4XLS - chains D and F of the 9 polymer chains in the assembly; structure by X-ray diffraction, 4.01 A resolution (low resolution: residue-level contacts below are approximate; hydrogen-bond / salt-bridge calls are withheld).

Chain D:
Protein: DNA-directed RNA polymerase subunit beta'
Organism: Thermus aquaticus
Notes: EC 2.7.7.6
Reference sequence: Q9KWU6 (RPOC_THEAQ); residues 1-1524 here = UniProt positions 1-1524
Sequence (1524 residues; row label = number of the first residue in the row):
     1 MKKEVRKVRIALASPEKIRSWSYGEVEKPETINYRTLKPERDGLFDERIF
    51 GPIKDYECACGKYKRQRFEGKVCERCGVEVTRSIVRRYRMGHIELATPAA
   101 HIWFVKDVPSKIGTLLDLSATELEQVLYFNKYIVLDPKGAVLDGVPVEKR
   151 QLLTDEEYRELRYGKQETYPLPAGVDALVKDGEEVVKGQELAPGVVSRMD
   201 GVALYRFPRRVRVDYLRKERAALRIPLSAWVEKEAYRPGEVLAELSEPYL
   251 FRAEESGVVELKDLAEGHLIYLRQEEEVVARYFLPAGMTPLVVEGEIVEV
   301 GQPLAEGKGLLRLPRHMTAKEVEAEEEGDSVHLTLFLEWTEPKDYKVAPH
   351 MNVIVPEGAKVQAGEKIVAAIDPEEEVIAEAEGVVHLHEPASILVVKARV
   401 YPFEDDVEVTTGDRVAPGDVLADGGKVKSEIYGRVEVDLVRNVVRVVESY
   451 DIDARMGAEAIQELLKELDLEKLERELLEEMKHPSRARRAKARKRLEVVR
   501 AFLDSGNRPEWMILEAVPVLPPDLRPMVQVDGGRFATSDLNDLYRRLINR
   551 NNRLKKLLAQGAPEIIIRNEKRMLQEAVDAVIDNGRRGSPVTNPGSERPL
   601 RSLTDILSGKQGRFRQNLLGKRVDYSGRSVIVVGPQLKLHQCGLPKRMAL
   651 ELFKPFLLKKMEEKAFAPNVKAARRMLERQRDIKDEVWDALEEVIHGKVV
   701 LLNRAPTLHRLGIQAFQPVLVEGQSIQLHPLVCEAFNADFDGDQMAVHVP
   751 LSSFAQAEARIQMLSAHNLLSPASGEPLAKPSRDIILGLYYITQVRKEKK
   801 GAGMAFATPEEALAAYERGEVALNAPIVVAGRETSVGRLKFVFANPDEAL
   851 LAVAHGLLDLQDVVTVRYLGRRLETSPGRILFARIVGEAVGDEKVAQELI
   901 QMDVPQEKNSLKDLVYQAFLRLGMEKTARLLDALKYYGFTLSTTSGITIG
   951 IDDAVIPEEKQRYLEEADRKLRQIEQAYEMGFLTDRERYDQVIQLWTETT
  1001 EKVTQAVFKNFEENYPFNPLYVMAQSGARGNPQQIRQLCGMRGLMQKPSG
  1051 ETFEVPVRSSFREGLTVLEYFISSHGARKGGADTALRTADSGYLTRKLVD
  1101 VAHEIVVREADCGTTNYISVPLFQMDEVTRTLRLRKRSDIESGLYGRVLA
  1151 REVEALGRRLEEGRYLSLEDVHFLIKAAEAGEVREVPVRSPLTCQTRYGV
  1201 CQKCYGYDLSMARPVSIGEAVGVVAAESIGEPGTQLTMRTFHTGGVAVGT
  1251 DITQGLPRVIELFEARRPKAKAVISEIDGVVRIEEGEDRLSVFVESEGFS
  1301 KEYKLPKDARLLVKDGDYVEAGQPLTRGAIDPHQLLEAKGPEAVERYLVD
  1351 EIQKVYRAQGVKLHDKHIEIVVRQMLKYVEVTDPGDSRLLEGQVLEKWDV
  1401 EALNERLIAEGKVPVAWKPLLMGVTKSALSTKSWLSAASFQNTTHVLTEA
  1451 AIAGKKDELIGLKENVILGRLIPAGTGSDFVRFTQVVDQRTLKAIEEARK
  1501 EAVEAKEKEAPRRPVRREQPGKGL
Disordered / not traced: 1, 1239-1252, 1506-1524
Ion coordination: Zn2+ site 1: Cys58, Cys60, Cys73, Cys76; Mg2+: Asp739, Asp741, Asp743; Zn2+ site 2: Cys1112, Cys1194, Cys1201, Cys1204
Curated features (UniProtKB/Swiss-Prot):
  - binding site (Zn(2+)): Cys58, Cys60, Cys73, Cys76, Cys1112, Cys1194, Cys1201, Cys1204
  - binding site (Mg(2+)): Asp739, Asp741, Asp743

Chain F:
Protein: RNA polymerase sigma factor SigA
Organism: Thermus aquaticus
Notes: fragment: 92-438
Reference sequence: Q9EZJ8 (SIGA_THEAQ); numbering as in UniProt (aligned over 92-438)
Sequence (347 residues; numbered 92 to 438; the number before each row is that of its first residue):
    92 TSDPVRQYLHEIGQVPLLTLEEEIDLARKVEEGMEAIKKLSEATGLDQEL
   142 IREVVRAKILGTARIQKIPGLKEKPDPKTVEEVDGKLKSLPKELKRYLHI
   192 AREGEAARQHLIEANLRLVVSIAKKYTGRGLSFLDLIQEGNQGLIRAVEK
   242 FEYKRRFKFSTYATWWIRQAINRAIADQARTIRIPVHMVETINKLSRTAR
   292 QLQQELGREPSYEEIAEAMGPGWDAKRVEETLKIAQEPVSLETPIGDEKD
   342 SFYGDFIPDENLPSPVEAAAQSLLSEELEKALSKLSEREAMVLKLRKGLI
   392 DGREHTLEEVGAYFGVTRERIRQIENKALRKLKYHESRTRKLRDFLE
Disordered / not traced: 92-93
Curated features (UniProtKB/Swiss-Prot):
  - DNA-binding region: Leu398 to Asn417 (H-T-H motif)
  - region: Ser93 to Ile128 (Sigma-70 factor domain-1)
  - motif: Asp226 to Gln229 (Interaction with polymerase core subunit RpoC)

How chain D and chain F interact:
Pairs across the interface (115):
  Glu30(D) with Arg274(F)
  Thr31(D) with Thr272(F); Ile273(F)
  Ile32(D) with Ile273(F); Arg274(F)
  Tyr34(D) with Arg274(F); Pro276(F); Met279(F); Ile325(F)
  Arg65(D) with Asp392(F); Gly393(F)
  Arg67(D) with Asp392(F); Arg394(F)
  Phe68(D) with Arg394(F)
  Ala96(D) with Ile159(F)
  Phe129(D) with Gln98(F)
  Asn130(D) with Gln98(F)
  Phe207(D) with Glu112(F); Glu113(F); Asp116(F)
  Pro349(D) with Glu112(F); Ile115(F)
  His350(D) with Arg247(F)
  Asn352(D) with Arg119(F)
  Ile371(D) with Arg247(F)
  Asp406(D) with Lys183(F); Lys186(F)
  Val407(D) with His190(F)
  Thr410(D) with Arg193(F)
  Thr411(D) with Ile150(F); His190(F); Arg193(F)
  Val437(D) with His190(F)
  Leu439(D) with His190(F)
  Pro526(D) with Leu332(F)
  Met527(D) with Ile273(F)
  Val528(D) with Ile348(F)
  Val530(D) with Tyr344(F); Ile348(F)
  Arg534(D) with Gln327(F)
  Phe535(D) with Pro329(F); Val330(F)
  Ala536(D) with Val330(F); Leu332(F); Tyr344(F)
  Thr537(D) with Pro329(F); Val330(F); Ser331(F); Leu332(F)
  Ser538(D) with Leu332(F); Glu333(F)
  Asp539(D) with Ser331(F); Glu333(F)
  Asp542(D) with Thr272(F)
  Arg545(D) with Gln269(F); Ala270(F); Arg271(F); Thr272(F)
  Arg546(D) with Asp226(F); Gln269(F)
  Asn549(D) with Gln269(F)
  Arg550(D) with Asp226(F)
  Arg553(D) with Asp226(F); Glu230(F); Gln233(F)
  Leu557(D) with Gln233(F)
  Gln560(D) with Arg147(F); Arg199(F); Gln233(F); Ile236(F)
  Gly561(D) with Leu151(F); Arg199(F); Gln200(F)
  Ala562(D) with Leu151(F); Ile236(F)
  Pro563(D) with Gln200(F); Glu204(F)
  Ile565(D) with Tyr99(F); Glu204(F); Leu207(F)
  Ile566(D) with Tyr99(F); Gln229(F); Asn232(F)
  Arg568(D) with Glu102(F)
  Asn569(D) with Tyr99(F); Leu225(F); Gln229(F)
  Glu570(D) with Gln229(F)
  Arg572(D) with Pro95(F); Gln98(F); Glu102(F)
  Met573(D) with Leu225(F); Asp226(F); Gln229(F)
  Pro594(D) with Gly221(F)
  Arg598(D) with Ser331(F)
  Arg601(D) with Glu333(F); Phe343(F)
  Gln611(D) with Lys340(F); Asp341(F); Phe343(F)
  Pro668(D) with Lys432(F)
  Asn669(D) with Leu364(F); Glu368(F)
  Val670(D) with Leu364(F)
  Lys671(D) with Ala361(F); Leu364(F); Asp435(F); Phe436(F)
  Ala672(D) with Asp435(F)
  Arg675(D) with Asp435(F); Phe436(F); Leu437(F); Glu438(F)
  Arg679(D) with Glu438(F)
Also at the interface, not in a pair above, chain D (75 interface residues in all): Glu40, Ser83, Ile84, Arg209, Glu404, Val409, Asp413, Asn442, Lys556, Leu558, Ala559, Glu564, Glu576, Asn593, Arg674
Also at the interface, not in a pair above, chain F (76 interface residues in all): Ile103, Lys149, Arg155, Ile156, Pro160, Pro182, Arg187, Ile203, Ser223, Lys245, Glu328, Thr334, Asn352, Leu353, Val357

Summary:
The interface between chain D and chain F involves 75 residues on one side and 76 on the other. Cys58(D),
Cys60(D), Cys73(D) and Cys76(D) form the Zn2+ site 1. From UniProt: 8 Zn2+-binding residues and 3 Mg2+-binding
residues on chain D.
Chain D is DNA-directed RNA polymerase subunit beta' and chain F is RNA polymerase sigma factor SigA, both
from Thermus aquaticus; the structure, Crystal structure of T. aquaticus transcription initiation complex with
CarD containing upstream fork promoter, was determined by X-ray diffraction (same publication as 4XLR and
4XAX).
